PDB entry 6R7O | X-ray diffraction, 2.31 A resolution | chain A

== Chain A ==
Protein: Cohesin subunit SA-1
Organism: Homo sapiens
Reference sequence: Q8WVM7 (STAG1_HUMAN); residues 459-915 here = UniProt positions 459-915
Chain sequence (459 residues; numbered 457 to 915; the number before each row is that of its first residue):
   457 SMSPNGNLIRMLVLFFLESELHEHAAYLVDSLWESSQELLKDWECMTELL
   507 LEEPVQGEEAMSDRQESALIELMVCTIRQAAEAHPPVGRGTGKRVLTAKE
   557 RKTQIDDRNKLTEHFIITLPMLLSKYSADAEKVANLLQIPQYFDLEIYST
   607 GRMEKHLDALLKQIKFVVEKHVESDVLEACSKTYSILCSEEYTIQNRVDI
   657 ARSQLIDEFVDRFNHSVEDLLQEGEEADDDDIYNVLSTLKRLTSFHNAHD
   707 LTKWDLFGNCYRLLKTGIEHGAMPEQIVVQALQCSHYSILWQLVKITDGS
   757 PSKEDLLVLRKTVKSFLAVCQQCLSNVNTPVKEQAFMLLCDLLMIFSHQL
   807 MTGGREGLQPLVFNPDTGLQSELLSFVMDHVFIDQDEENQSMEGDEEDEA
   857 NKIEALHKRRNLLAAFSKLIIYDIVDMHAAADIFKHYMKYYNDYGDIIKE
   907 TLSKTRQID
Unresolved in the structure: 457-458, 547-549, 679-682, 842-854, 912-915
Construct notes: expression tag (457-458)
Curated features (UniProtKB/Swiss-Prot):
  - modified residue: Ser756 (Phosphoserine)
  - natural variant: His478 (H478P: In MRD47)
From the paper describing this entry:
  - mutagenesis - D797A, D797K: decreased localization to chromatin-bound fraction
  - mutagenesis - D797A, D797K: decreased growth

== Summary ==
From the paper: D797A and D797K reduce localization to chromatin-bound fraction; D797A and D797K reduce
growth.
Chain A is Cohesin subunit SA-1 (Homo sapiens); the structure, Crystal structure of the central region of
human cohesin subunit STAG1, was determined by X-ray diffraction, deposited together with 6RRK, 6RRC and 6QB5.
